6AH3 - chains A and E of the 12 polymer chains in the assembly; structure by electron microscopy, 3.48 A resolution.

[Chain A]
Molecule: Ribonuclease P RNA
From: Saccharomyces cerevisiae (strain ATCC 204508 / S288c)
Sequence (369 nucleotides; row label = number of the first residue in the row):
     1 GUGGAACAGUGGUAAUUCCUACGAUUAAGAAACCUGUUUACAGAAGGAUC
    51 CCCACCUAUGGGCGGGUUAUCAGAUAUUAUCAGGUGGGAAAUUCGGUGGA
   101 ACACAGUGGAGCCUUGUCCUCCGGGUUAAUGUCGCUUUUGGCAUUGGCCC
   151 CUGCUCCUGAGAGAAGAAAUAUACUGGGGAACCAGUCUUUACCGACCGUU
   201 GUUAUCAGAAAUUCACGGAGUUCGGCCUAGGUCGGACUCCGAUGGGAACG
   251 GCAACGGUUGUUCCGUUUGACUUGUCGCCCGCUACGGCGUGAGCGUCAAG
   301 GUCUGUUGAGUGCAAUCGUAGGACGUCAUUAGUGGCGAACCCGAUACCGA
   351 UUACUGCUGCUGUUCCAGC
Bound ions: Mg2+ site 1: A91, U92, U93 (shared with 1 residue of chain T); Mg2+ site 2: A91, G343, A344 (shared with 2 residues of chain T)

[Chain E]
Name: Ribonuclease P/MRP protein subunit POP5
From: Saccharomyces cerevisiae (strain ATCC 204508 / S288c)
Notes: EC 3.1.26.5
Reference sequence: P28005 (POP5_YEAST); residues 1-173 here = UniProt positions 1-173
Sequence (173 residues; each row starts with the number of its first residue):
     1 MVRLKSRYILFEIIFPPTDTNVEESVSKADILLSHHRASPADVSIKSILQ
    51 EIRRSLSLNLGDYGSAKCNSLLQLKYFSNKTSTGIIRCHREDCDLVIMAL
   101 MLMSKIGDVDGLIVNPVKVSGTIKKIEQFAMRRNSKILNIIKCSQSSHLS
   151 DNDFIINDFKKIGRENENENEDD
Unresolved in the structure: 1, 148-173

[How chain A and chain E interact]
Pairs across the interface - 42 pairs, chain A then chain E:
  A24(A) with Val117(E), hydrogen bond to the base
  A27(A) with Lys28(E), salt bridge to the phosphate; Lys136(E), phosphate contact; Ile140(E), sugar contact
  A28(A) with Lys136(E), phosphate contact
  G29(A) with Arg132(E), hydrogen bond to the sugar
  A30(A) with Lys118(E), sugar contact; Phe129(E), sugar contact; Arg132(E), salt bridge to the phosphate; Lys136(E), salt bridge to the phosphate
  A32(A) with Arg7(E), hydrogen bond to the sugar; Val119(E), sugar contact; Ser120(E), hydrogen bond to the phosphate; Gly121(E), sugar contact
  C33(A) with Lys118(E), salt bridge to the phosphate; Ser120(E), hydrogen bond to the phosphate; Lys125(E), phosphate contact
  C34(A) with Lys125(E), salt bridge to the phosphate
  G86(A) with Lys5(E), base contact
  U304(A) with Lys124(E), base contact; Gln128(E), base contact
  G312(A) with Thr122(E), hydrogen bond to the phosphate; Lys124(E), phosphate contact; Lys125(E), phosphate contact
  C313(A) with Tyr8(E), hydrogen bond to the sugar; Ile123(E), sugar contact
  A314(A) with Arg3(E), hydrogen bond to the sugar; Tyr8(E), phosphate contact; Gly121(E), phosphate contact; Thr122(E), phosphate contact; Ile123(E), phosphate contact
  A315(A) with Arg3(E), salt bridge to the phosphate; Leu4(E), phosphate contact; Gly121(E), sugar contact
  U316(A) with Arg3(E), base contact; Lys5(E), salt bridge to the phosphate; Arg7(E), salt bridge to the phosphate
  C317(A) with Lys5(E), salt bridge to the phosphate; Arg7(E), sugar contact
  C342(A) with Val2(E), phosphate contact; Lys5(E), base contact
  G343(A) with Val2(E), phosphate contact
Interface residues without a listed pair, chain A (21 interface residues in all): U25, U311, A344
Interface residues without a listed pair, chain E (25 interface residues in all): Ser6, Lys75, Arg90, Arg133

[Summary]
21 residues of chain A and 25 residues of chain E are in contact, with 8 hydrogen bonds and 9 salt bridges.
Among the polar pairs are A24(A)-Val117(E), G29(A)-Arg132(E) and A32(A)-Arg7(E). A91(A), U92(A) and U93(A)
form the Mg2+ site 1.
Chain A is Ribonuclease P RNA and chain E is Ribonuclease P/MRP protein subunit POP5, both from Saccharomyces
cerevisiae (strain ATCC 204508 / S288c); the structure, Cryo-EM structure of yeast Ribonuclease P with
pre-tRNA substrate, was determined by electron microscopy (same publication as 6AGB).
